Entry 8CS9 (electron microscopy, 2.74 A resolution); this record covers chains A and g of the 18 polymer chains in the assembly.

# Chain A
Name: Ankyrin-1
Organism: Homo sapiens
Reference sequence: P16157 (ANK1_HUMAN); residues 1-1881 here = UniProt positions 1-1881
Amino-acid sequence (1881 residues; numbered 1 to 1881; the number before each row is that of its first residue):
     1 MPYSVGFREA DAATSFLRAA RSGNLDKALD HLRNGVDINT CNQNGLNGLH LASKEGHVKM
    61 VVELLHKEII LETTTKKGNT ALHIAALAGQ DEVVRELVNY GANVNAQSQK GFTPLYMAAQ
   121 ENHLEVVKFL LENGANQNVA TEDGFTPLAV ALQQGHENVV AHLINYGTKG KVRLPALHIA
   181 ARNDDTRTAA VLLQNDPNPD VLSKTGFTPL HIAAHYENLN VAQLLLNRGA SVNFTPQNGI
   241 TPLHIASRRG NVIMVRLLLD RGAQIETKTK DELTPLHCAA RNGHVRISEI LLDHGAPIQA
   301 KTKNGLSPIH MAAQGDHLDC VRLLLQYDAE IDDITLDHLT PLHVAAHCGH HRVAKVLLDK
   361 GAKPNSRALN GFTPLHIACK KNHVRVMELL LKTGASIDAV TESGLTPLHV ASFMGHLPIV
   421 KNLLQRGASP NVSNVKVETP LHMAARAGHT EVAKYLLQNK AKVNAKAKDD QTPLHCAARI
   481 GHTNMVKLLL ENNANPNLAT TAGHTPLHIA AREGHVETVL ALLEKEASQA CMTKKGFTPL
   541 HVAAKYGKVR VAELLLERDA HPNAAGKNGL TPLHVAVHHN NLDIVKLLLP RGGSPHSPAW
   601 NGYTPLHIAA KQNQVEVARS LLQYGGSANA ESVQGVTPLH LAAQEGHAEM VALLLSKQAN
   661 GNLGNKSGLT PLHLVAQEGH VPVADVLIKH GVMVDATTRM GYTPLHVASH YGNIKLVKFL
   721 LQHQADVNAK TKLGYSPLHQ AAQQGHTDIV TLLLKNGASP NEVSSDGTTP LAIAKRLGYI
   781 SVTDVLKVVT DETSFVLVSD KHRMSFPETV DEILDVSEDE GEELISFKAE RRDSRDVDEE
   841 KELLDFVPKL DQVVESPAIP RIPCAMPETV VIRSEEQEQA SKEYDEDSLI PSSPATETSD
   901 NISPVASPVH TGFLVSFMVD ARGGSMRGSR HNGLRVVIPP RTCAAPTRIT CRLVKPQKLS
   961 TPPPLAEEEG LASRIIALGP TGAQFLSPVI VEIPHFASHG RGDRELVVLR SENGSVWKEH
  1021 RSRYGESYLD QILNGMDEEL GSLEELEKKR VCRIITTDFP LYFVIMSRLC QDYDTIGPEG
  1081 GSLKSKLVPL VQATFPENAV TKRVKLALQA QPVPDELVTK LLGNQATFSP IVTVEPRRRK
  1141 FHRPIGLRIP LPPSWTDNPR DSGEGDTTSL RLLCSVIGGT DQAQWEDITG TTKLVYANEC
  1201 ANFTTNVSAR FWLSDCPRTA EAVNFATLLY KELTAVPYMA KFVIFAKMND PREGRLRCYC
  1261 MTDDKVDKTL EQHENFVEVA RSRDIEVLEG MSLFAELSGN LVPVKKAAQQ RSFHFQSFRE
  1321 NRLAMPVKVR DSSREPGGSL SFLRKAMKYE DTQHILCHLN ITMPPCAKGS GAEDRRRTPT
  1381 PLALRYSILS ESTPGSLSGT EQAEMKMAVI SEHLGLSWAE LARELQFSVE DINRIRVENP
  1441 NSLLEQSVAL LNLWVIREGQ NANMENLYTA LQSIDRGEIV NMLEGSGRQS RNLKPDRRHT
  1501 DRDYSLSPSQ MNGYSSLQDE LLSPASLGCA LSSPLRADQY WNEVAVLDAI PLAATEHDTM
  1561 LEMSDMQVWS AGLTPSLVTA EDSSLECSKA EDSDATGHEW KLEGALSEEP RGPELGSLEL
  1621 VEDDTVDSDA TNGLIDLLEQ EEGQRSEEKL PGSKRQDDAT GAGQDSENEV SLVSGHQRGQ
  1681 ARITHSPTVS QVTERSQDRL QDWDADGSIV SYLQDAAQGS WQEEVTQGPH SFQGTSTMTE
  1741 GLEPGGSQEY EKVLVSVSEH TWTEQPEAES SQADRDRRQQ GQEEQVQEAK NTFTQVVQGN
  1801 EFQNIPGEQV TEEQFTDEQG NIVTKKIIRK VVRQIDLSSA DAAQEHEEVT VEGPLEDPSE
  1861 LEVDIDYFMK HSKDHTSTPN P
Disordered / not traced: 1-10, 794-801, 815-1881
Swiss-Prot annotation at these positions:
  - modified residue: Asn-105 (3S: -3-hydroxyasparagine), Asn-233 (3S: -3-hydroxyasparagine), Ser-429 (Phosphoserine), Asn-431 (3S: -3-hydroxyasparagine), Asn-464 (3S: -3-hydroxyasparagine), Asn-629 (3S: -3-hydroxyasparagine), Asn-662 (3S: -3-hydroxyasparagine), Asp-695 (3S: -3-hydroxyaspartate), Asn-728 (3S: -3-hydroxyasparagine), Ser-759 (Phosphoserine), Asn-761 (3S: -3-hydroxyasparagine), Ser-781 (Phosphoserine), Ser-817 (Phosphoserine), Ser-834 (Phosphoserine), Ser-856 (Phosphoserine), Thr-961 (Phosphothreonine), Tyr-1073 (Phosphotyrosine), Ser-1082 (Phosphoserine), Thr-1378 (Phosphothreonine), Thr-1380 (Phosphothreonine) and 14 more in UniProt
  - natural variant: Leu-276 (L276R: In SPH1), Asp-332 (D332H: In a breast cancer sample), Val-463 (V463I: In SPH1), Arg-619 (R619H: In Brueggen), Ile-1054 (I1054T: In SPH1), Asp-1592 (D1592N: In Duesseldorf)
  - mutagenesis: Thr-1824 (T1824P: Abolishes interaction with OBSCN (in isoform Mu17)), Lys-1826 (K1826E: Abolishes interaction with OBSCN (in isoform Mu17)), Arg-1829 (R1829G: Abolishes interaction with OBSCN (in isoform Mu17)), Lys-1830 (K1830E: Abolishes interaction with OBSCN (in isoform Mu17))

# Chain g
Name: Band 3 anion transport protein
Organism: Homo sapiens
Reference sequence: P02730 (B3AT_HUMAN); numbering as in UniProt (aligned over 1-911)
Amino-acid sequence (911 residues; row label = number of the first residue in the row):
     1 MEELQDDYED MMEENLEQEE YEDPDIPESQ MEEPAAHDTE ATATDYHTTS HPGTHKVYVE
    61 LQELVMDEKN QELRWMEAAR WVQLEENLGE NGAWGRPHLS HLTFWSLLEL RRVFTKGTVL
   121 LDLQETSLAG VANQLLDRFI FEDQIRPQDR EELLRALLLK HSHAGELEAL GGVKPAVLTR
   181 SGDPSQPLLP QHSSLETQLF CEQGDGGTEG HSPSGILEKI PPDSEATLVL VGRADFLEQP
   241 VLGFVRLQEA AELEAVELPV PIRFLFVLLG PEAPHIDYTQ LGRAAATLMS ERVFRIDAYM
   301 AQSRGELLHS LEGFLDCSLV LPPTDAPSEQ ALLSLVPVQR ELLRRRYQSS PAKPDSSFYK
   361 GLDLNGGPDD PLQQTGQLFG GLVRDIRRRY PYYLSDITDA FSPQVLAAVI FIYFAALSPA
   421 ITFGGLLGEK TRNQMGVSEL LISTAVQGIL FALLGAQPLL VVGFSGPLLV FEEAFFSFCE
   481 TNGLEYIVGR VWIGFWLILL VVLVVAFEGS FLVRFISRYT QEIFSFLISL IFIYETFSKL
   541 IKIFQDHPLQ KTYNYNVLMV PKPQGPLPNT ALLSLVLMAG TFFFAMMLRK FKNSSYFPGK
   601 LRRVIGDFGV PISILIMVLV DFFIQDTYTQ KLSVPDGFKV SNSSARGWVI HPLGLRSEFP
   661 IWMMFASALP ALLVFILIFL ESQITTLIVS KPERKMVKGS GFHLDLLLVV GMGGVAALFG
   721 MPWLSATTVR SVTHANALTV MGKASTPGAA AQIQEVKEQR ISGLLVAVLV GLSILMEPIL
   781 SRIPLAVLFG IFLYMGVTSL SGIQLFDRIL LLFKPPKYHP DVPYVKRVKT WRMHLFTGIQ
   841 IICLAVLWVV KSTPASLALP FVLILTVPLR RVLLPLIFRN VELQCLDADD AKATFDEEEG
   901 RDEYDEVAMP V
Disordered / not traced: 1, 32-51, 204-216, 350-370, 744-750, 895-911
Covalently attached groups: N-acetylglucosamine (NAG) linked to Asn-642
Small-molecule neighbours:
  - PIO ([(2R)-2-octanoyloxy-3-[oxidanyl-[(1R,2R,3S,4R,5R,6S)-2,3,6-tris(oxidanyl)-4,5-diphosphonooxy-cyclohexyl]oxy-phosphoryl]oxy-propyl] octanoate), molecule 1: Phe-597, Pro-598, Gly-599, Lys-600, Leu-601, Arg-602, Arg-603
  - PIO, molecule 2: Leu-812, Phe-813, Lys-814, Pro-815, Pro-816, Lys-817, Tyr-818
Swiss-Prot annotation at these positions:
  - region: Glu-13 to Met-31 (Microbial infection: Interaction with P.falciparum (isolate K1) FBPA), Ala-176 to Ser-185 (Interaction with ANK1)
  - site: Lys-590 (Important for anion transport), Glu-681 (Important for anion-proton cotransport)
  - modified residue: Met-1 (N-acetylmethionine), Tyr-8 (Phosphotyrosine), Tyr-21 (Phosphotyrosine), Tyr-46 (Phosphotyrosine), Ser-185 (Phosphoserine), Ser-350 (Phosphoserine), Tyr-359 (Phosphotyrosine), Tyr-904 (Phosphotyrosine)
  - lipidation: Cys-843 (S-palmitoyl cysteine)
  - glycosylation: Asn-642 (N-linked (GlcNAc...) (complex) asparagine)
  - natural variant: Glu-40 (E40K: Found in patients with hemolytic anemia; uncertain significance), Lys-56 (K56E: In Di(a)/Memphis-II antigen), Glu-90 (E90K: In SPH4), Gly-130 (G130R: In SPH4), Pro-147 (P147S: In SPH4), Ala-285 (A285D: In SPH4), Pro-327 (P327R: In SPH4), Ala-400 to Ala-408 (deletion: In SAO and DRTA4), Glu-429 (E429D: In NFLD+ antigen), Arg-432 (R432W: In ELO antigen), Thr-444 (T444N: In DRTA4), Gly-455 (G455E: In SPH4; G455R: In SPH4), 40 further natural variant entries in UniProt
  - mutagenesis: Glu-85 (E85A/R: Impairs expression at the cell membrane), Arg-283 (R283A/E/S: Impairs expression at the cell membrane), Asn-642 (N642D: Loss of N-glycosylation site), Glu-681 (E681Q: Impairs expression at the cell membrane)
Reported in the primary citation:
  - post-translational modification sites: Tyr-8 (citing earlier work)

# How chain A and chain g interact
Contacting residue pairs (79; chain A residue first):
  Glu-132(A) / Tyr-8(g)  hydrogen bond
  Val-172(A) / Tyr-8(g)
  Val-172(A) / Glu-9(g)  hydrogen bond (backbone-backbone)
  Arg-173(A) / Asp-7(g)  salt bridge
  Arg-173(A) / Glu-9(g)
  Leu-174(A) / Asp-6(g)
  Leu-174(A) / Asp-7(g)  hydrogen bond (backbone-backbone)
  Leu-174(A) / Glu-9(g)
  Leu-174(A) / Met-12(g)  hydrophobic
  Pro-175(A) / Glu-9(g)
  Ile-179(A) / Asp-7(g)
  Arg-182(A) / Met-12(g)
  Ser-203(A) / Glu-9(g)
  Lys-204(A) / Glu-9(g)  salt bridge
  Thr-205(A) / Glu-13(g)
  Thr-205(A) / Gln-18(g)
  Phe-207(A) / Leu-16(g)  hydrophobic
  Phe-207(A) / Gln-18(g)
  Ile-212(A) / Met-12(g)  hydrophobic
  His-215(A) / Asn-15(g)
  His-215(A) / Leu-16(g)
  Tyr-216(A) / Asn-15(g)
  Asn-238(A) / Gln-18(g)
  Ile-240(A) / Tyr-21(g)  hydrophobic
  His-244(A) / Tyr-21(g)
  Ile-245(A) / Tyr-21(g)
  Arg-248(A) / Leu-16(g)  hydrogen bond (side chain-backbone)
  Arg-248(A) / Glu-17(g)  salt bridge
  Arg-248(A) / Glu-20(g)
  Arg-248(A) / Tyr-21(g)  hydrogen bond
  Thr-269(A) / Tyr-21(g)  hydrogen bond (side chain-backbone)
  Lys-270(A) / Gln-18(g)
  Lys-270(A) / Tyr-21(g)
  Lys-270(A) / Glu-22(g)
  Asp-271(A) / Glu-22(g)
  Asp-271(A) / Asp-23(g)  hydrogen bond (side chain-backbone)
  Leu-273(A) / Asp-23(g)
  Cys-278(A) / Tyr-21(g)  hydrophobic
  Arg-281(A) / Glu-20(g)  hydrogen bond (side chain-backbone)
  Arg-281(A) / Glu-22(g)  hydrogen bond (side chain-backbone)
  Arg-281(A) / Pro-24(g)
  Thr-302(A) / Asp-23(g)  hydrogen bond
  Lys-303(A) / Asp-23(g)
  Asn-304(A) / Asp-23(g)  hydrogen bond
  Leu-306(A) / Asp-23(g)
  Met-311(A) / Asp-23(g)
  Asp-337(A) / Ile-26(g)
  Lys-380(A) / Ser-29(g)
  Lys-380(A) / Met-31(g)  hydrogen bond
  Leu-405(A) / Met-31(g)  hydrophobic
  Phe-413(A) / Met-31(g)  hydrophobic
  Ile-714(A) / Gly-53(g)
  Ile-714(A) / Thr-54(g)
  Ile-714(A) / Met-300(g)
  Lys-715(A) / Tyr-299(g)
  Lys-715(A) / Met-300(g)
  Lys-718(A) / Met-300(g)
  Thr-747(A) / Arg-292(g)
  Asp-748(A) / Thr-54(g)  hydrogen bond
  Asp-748(A) / Arg-295(g)  salt bridge
  Asp-748(A) / Ile-296(g)
  Thr-751(A) / Arg-292(g)
  Thr-751(A) / Ile-296(g)
  Leu-752(A) / Ile-296(g)  hydrophobic
  Leu-754(A) / Tyr-347(g)
  Leu-754(A) / Ser-349(g)
  Lys-755(A) / Val-293(g)
  Lys-755(A) / Arg-346(g)  hydrogen bond (side chain-backbone)
  Lys-755(A) / Tyr-347(g)
  Lys-755(A) / Gln-348(g)  hydrogen bond (side chain-backbone)
  Lys-755(A) / Ser-349(g)
  Pro-760(A) / Gln-348(g)
  Val-785(A) / Arg-292(g)
  Val-785(A) / Tyr-347(g)
  Val-788(A) / Leu-343(g)
  Val-788(A) / Arg-344(g)
  Val-789(A) / Arg-344(g)
  Val-789(A) / Tyr-347(g)  hydrophobic
  Val-789(A) / Gln-348(g)
Interface residues without a listed pair, chain A (53 interface residues in all): Lys-171, His-347, Val-410, Met-414, Gly-712, Ala-758
Interface residues without a listed pair, chain g (41 interface residues in all): Glu-19, Asp-25, Pro-27, Glu-28, Pro-52, Gln-302, Glu-306, Arg-340, Arg-345

# Summary
53 residues of chain A face 41 of chain g across their interface, with 15 hydrogen bonds and 4 salt bridges.
Among the polar pairs are Arg-173(A)/Asp-7(g), Lys-204(A)/Glu-9(g) and Arg-248(A)/Glu-17(g). Ligands of chain
g: compound PIO. N-acetylglucosamine is covalently linked to Asn-642(g). From the paper: a modification site
at Tyr-8(g).
Chain A is Ankyrin-1 and chain g is Band 3 anion transport protein, both from Homo sapiens; the structure,
Composite reconstruction of Class 1 of the erythrocyte ankyrin-1 complex, was determined by electron
microscopy (same publication as 7UZ3, 7UZQ, 7UZU, 7V07, 7V0K, 7V0M and 10 further entries).
